PDB entry 7XWP | X-ray diffraction, 1.92 A resolution | chains A and C of the 4 polymer chains in the assembly

Chain A:
Protein: Estrogen receptor beta
From: Homo sapiens
Notes: fragment: ligand-binding domain
Reference sequence: Q92731 (ESR2_HUMAN); residues 261-500 here = UniProt positions 261-500
Chain sequence (247 residues; row label = number of the first residue in the row):
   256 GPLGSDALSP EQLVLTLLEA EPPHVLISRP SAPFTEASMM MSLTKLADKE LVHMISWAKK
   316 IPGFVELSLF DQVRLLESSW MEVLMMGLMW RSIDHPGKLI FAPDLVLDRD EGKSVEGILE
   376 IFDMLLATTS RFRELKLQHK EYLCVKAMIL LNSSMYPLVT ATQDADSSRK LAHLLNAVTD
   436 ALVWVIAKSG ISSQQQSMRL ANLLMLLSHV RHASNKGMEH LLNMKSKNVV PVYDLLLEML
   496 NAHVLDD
Disordered / not traced: 256-262, 285-290, 410-420, 499-502
Sequence notes: expression tag (256-260, 501-502); engineered mutation Ser334 (Cys in Q92731), Ser369 (Cys in Q92731), Ser481 (Cys in Q92731)
Residues lining bound ligands: I1I ((2S)-3-(2-chloranyl-4-oxidanyl-phenyl)-2-(4-hydroxyphenyl)propanenitrile): Met295, Leu298, Thr299, Leu301, Ala302, Glu305, Trp335, Met336, Leu339, Met340, Leu343, Arg346, Phe356, Ile373, Ile376, Phe377, Leu380, Gly472, His475, Leu476, Met479, Leu491
Reported in the primary citation:
  - binding site for I1I: Glu305, Met336, Leu339, Arg346, His475

Chain C:
Protein: SRC peptide
Chain sequence (13 residues; each row starts with the number of its first residue):
   601 SGSHKLVQLL TTT
Disordered / not traced: 601-602

Chain A / chain C interface:
Residue-residue contacts (18; chain A residue first):
  Ile310(A) - Leu606(C)  hydrophobic
  Ile310(A) - Leu609(C)  hydrophobic
  Ile310(A) - Leu610(C)  hydrophobic
  Lys314(A) - Leu609(C)  hydrogen bond (side chain-backbone)
  Lys314(A) - Leu610(C)  hydrogen bond (side chain-backbone)
  Lys314(A) - Thr612(C)  hydrogen bond (side chain-backbone)
  Lys314(A) - Thr613(C)
  Gln327(A) - Leu610(C)
  Val328(A) - Leu606(C)  hydrophobic
  Val328(A) - Leu610(C)  hydrophobic
  Leu331(A) - Leu606(C)  hydrophobic
  Leu331(A) - Leu610(C)  hydrophobic
  Glu332(A) - Leu606(C)
  Glu493(A) - Ser603(C)  hydrogen bond
  Glu493(A) - His604(C)  hydrogen bond (side chain-backbone)
  Glu493(A) - Lys605(C)  hydrogen bond (side chain-backbone)
  Glu493(A) - Leu606(C)  hydrogen bond (side chain-backbone)
  Met494(A) - Leu606(C)  hydrophobic
Also at the interface, not in a pair above, chain A (12 interface residues in all): Phe319, Leu324, Asp489, Leu490
Also at the interface, not in a pair above, chain C (10 interface residues in all): Val607, Thr611

In short:
12 residues of chain A face 10 of chain C across their interface; the contacts include 7 hydrogen bonds. Polar
contacts include Lys314(A)-Leu609(C), Lys314(A)-Leu610(C) and Lys314(A)-Thr612(C). Chain A binds compound I1I.
The paper reports a binding site for I1I at Glu305(A), Met336(A) and Leu339(A) among others.
Chain A is Estrogen receptor beta (Homo sapiens) and chain C is SRC peptide; the structure, Human Estrogen
Receptor beta Ligand-binding Domain in Complex with
(S)-3-(2-chloro-4-hydroxyphenyl)-2-(4-hydroxyphenyl)propanenitrile, was determined by X-ray diffraction,
deposited together with 7XVY, 7XVZ, 7XWQ and 7XWR.
